PDB entry 5GZ3 | X-ray diffraction, 1.59 A resolution | chains A and B

Chain A (and B):
Name: Meso-diaminopimelate D-dehydrogenase
From: Ureibacillus thermosphaericus
Notes: EC 1.4.1.16; chain B of this document is another copy of the same molecule, construct and numbering; everything in this record applies to it too
Reference sequence: G1UII1 (DAPDH_URETH); residue numbers follow UniProt; this construct covers 1-326
Sequence (326 residues; row label = number of the first residue in the row):
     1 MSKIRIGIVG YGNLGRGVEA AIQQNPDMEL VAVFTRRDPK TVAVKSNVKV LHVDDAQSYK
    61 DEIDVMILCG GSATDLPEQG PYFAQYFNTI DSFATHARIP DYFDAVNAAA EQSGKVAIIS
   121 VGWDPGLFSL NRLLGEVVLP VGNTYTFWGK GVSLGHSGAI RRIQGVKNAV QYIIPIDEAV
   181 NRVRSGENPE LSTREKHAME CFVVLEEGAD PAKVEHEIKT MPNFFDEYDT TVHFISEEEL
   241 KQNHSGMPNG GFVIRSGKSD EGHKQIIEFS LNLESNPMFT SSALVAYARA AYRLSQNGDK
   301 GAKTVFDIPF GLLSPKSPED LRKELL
Unresolved in the structure: 1 (chain B: 1, 221-226)
Construct notes: engineered mutation A94 (Asp in G1UII1), L154 (Gln in G1UII1), G158 (Asp in G1UII1), I173 (Thr in G1UII1), M199 (Arg in G1UII1), F224 (Tyr in G1UII1), N249 (His in G1UII1)
Residues lining bound ligands: NADP (NAP; NADP nicotinamide-adenine-dinucleotide phosphate): V9, G10, Y11, G12, N13, L14, T35, R36, R37, C69, G70, G71, S72, D75, S92, A94, V121, G122, W123, D124, P125, N276, T280
UniProt features mapped onto this chain:
  - binding site (NADP(+)): Y11 to L14, T35 to R37, C69 to S72, V121 to P125
  - binding site (substrate): D124, W148, N276

How chain A and chain B interact:
Contacting residue pairs - 133 pairs, chain A then chain B:
  A20(A) with D260(B)
  Q23(A) with D260(B)
  Q24(A) with P140(B); V141(B); K258(B); S259(B); D260(B), hydrogen bond (side chain-backbone)
  K45(A) with E261(B), salt bridge
  H96(A) with L326(B), hydrogen bond (side chain-backbone)
  I99(A) with L326(B)
  F103(A) with R322(B)
  D124(A) with L326(B)
  P125(A) with L326(B)
  L127(A) with L134(B), hydrophobic
  S129(A) with L325(B); L326(B), hydrogen bond (side chain-backbone)
  L130(A) with F310(B)
  N131(A) with F269(B)
  R132(A) with L325(B), hydrogen bond (side chain-backbone); L326(B), hydrogen bond (side chain-backbone)
  L133(A) with F310(B), hydrophobic; G311(B); S314(B); L321(B), hydrophobic; L325(B), hydrophobic
  L134(A) with L127(B), hydrophobic
  E136(A) with K316(B), salt bridge; L325(B)
  V137(A) with A286(B); L313(B); S314(B)
  V138(A) with F279(B), hydrophobic; S282(B)
  L139(A) with F279(B), hydrophobic
  P140(A) with Q24(B); N25(B)
  V141(A) with Q24(B)
  K258(A) with Q24(B)
  S259(A) with Q24(B); M278(B)
  D260(A) with A20(B); Q23(B); Q24(B), hydrogen bond (backbone-side chain)
  E261(A) with K45(B), salt bridge; M278(B)
  H263(A) with E274(B); S275(B); M278(B)
  K264(A) with N272(B); E274(B), hydrogen bond (backbone-side chain)
  Q265(A) with N272(B); L273(B); E274(B), hydrogen bond (side chain-backbone); S275(B), hydrogen bond (side chain-backbone); M278(B); F279(B)
  I266(A) with S270(B); L271(B); N272(B), hydrogen bond (backbone-backbone)
  I267(A) with F269(B), hydrophobic; S270(B); L271(B), hydrophobic; F279(B), hydrophobic
  E268(A) with E268(B); F269(B); S270(B), hydrogen bond (backbone-backbone)
  F269(A) with N131(B); I267(B), hydrophobic; E268(B)
  S270(A) with I266(B); I267(B); E268(B), hydrogen bond (backbone-backbone)
  L271(A) with I266(B); I267(B), hydrophobic
  N272(A) with K264(B); Q265(B); I266(B), hydrogen bond (backbone-backbone)
  L273(A) with K264(B); Q265(B)
  E274(A) with H263(B); K264(B), hydrogen bond (side chain-backbone); Q265(B), hydrogen bond (backbone-side chain)
  S275(A) with H263(B); Q265(B), hydrogen bond (backbone-side chain)
  M278(A) with S259(B); E261(B); H263(B); Q265(B)
  F279(A) with V138(B), hydrophobic; Q265(B); I267(B), hydrophobic
  S282(A) with V138(B)
  A286(A) with V137(B)
  T304(A) with R322(B); L326(B)
  V305(A) with L326(B), hydrophobic
  F306(A) with P309(B); F310(B); G311(B), hydrogen bond (backbone-backbone); L321(B); L325(B), hydrophobic
  D307(A) with P309(B)
  I308(A) with P309(B)
  P309(A) with F306(B); D307(B)
  F310(A) with L130(B); L133(B); L134(B), hydrophobic; F306(B), hydrogen bond (backbone-backbone); F310(B), hydrophobic
  G311(A) with F306(B), hydrogen bond (backbone-backbone)
  L313(A) with V137(B)
  S314(A) with V137(B)
  K316(A) with E136(B), salt bridge
  L321(A) with L133(B), hydrophobic; F306(B)
  R322(A) with F103(B); T304(B)
  K323(A) with P100(B)
  L325(A) with S129(B); R132(B), hydrogen bond (backbone-side chain); L133(B), hydrophobic; E136(B); F306(B), hydrophobic
  L326(A) with H96(B), hydrogen bond (backbone-side chain); I99(B); D124(B); P125(B); S129(B), hydrogen bond (backbone-side chain); R132(B), hydrogen bond (backbone-side chain); T304(B); V305(B), hydrophobic; F306(B)
Interface residues without a listed pair, chain A (65 interface residues in all): N25, P100, S120, G126, G262, A283
Interface residues without a listed pair, chain B (64 interface residues in all): S120, L139, G262, A283, I308, K323

Overview:
Chain A and chain B form an interface of 65 and 64 residues respectively, with 23 hydrogen bonds and 4 salt
bridges. Polar contacts include K45(A)-E261(B), E136(A)-K316(B) and Q24(A)-D260(B). Ligands of chain A: NADP.
Both chains are Meso-diaminopimelate D-dehydrogenase (Ureibacillus thermosphaericus). Entry 5GZ3 (Structure of
D-amino acid dehydrogenase in complex with NADP) was determined by X-ray diffraction together with 5GZ1 and
5GZ6 from the same study.
